PDB entry 1YRC | X-ray diffraction, 1.40 A resolution | chain A

== Chain A ==
Protein: Cytochrome P450-cam
Source organism: Pseudomonas putida
Notes: EC 1.14.15.1
UniProtKB: P00183 (CPXA_PSEPU); numbering as in UniProt (aligned over 1-414)
Sequence (414 residues; row label = number of the first residue in the row):
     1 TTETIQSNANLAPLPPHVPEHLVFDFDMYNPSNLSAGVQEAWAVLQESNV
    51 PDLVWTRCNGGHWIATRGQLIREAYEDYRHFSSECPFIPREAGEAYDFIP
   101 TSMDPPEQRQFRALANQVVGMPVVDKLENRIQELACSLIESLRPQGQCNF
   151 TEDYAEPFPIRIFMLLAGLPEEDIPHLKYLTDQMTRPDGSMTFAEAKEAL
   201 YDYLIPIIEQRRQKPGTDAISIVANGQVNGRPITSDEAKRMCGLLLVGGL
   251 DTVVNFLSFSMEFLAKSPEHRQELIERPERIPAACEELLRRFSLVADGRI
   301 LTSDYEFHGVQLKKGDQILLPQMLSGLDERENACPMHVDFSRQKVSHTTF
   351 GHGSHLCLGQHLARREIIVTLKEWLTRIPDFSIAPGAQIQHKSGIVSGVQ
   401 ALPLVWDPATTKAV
Not modelled in the structure: 1-9
Metal / ion sites: K+: Glu84, Gly93, Glu94, Tyr96; heme Fe near Cys357 (its only coordinating residue here)
Small-molecule neighbours:
  - camphor (CAM): Phe87, Tyr96, Phe98, Thr101, Thr185, Leu244, Val247, Gly248, Thr252, Val295, Asp297, Ile395, Val396
  - heme (HEM): Tyr75, Pro100, Thr101, Gln108, Arg112, Val119, Phe163, Leu244, Leu245, Gly248, Gly249, Thr252, Val253, Phe256, Leu294, Val295, Asp297, Arg299, Gln322, Thr349, Phe350, Gly351, Ser354, His355, Leu356, Cys357, Leu358, Gly359, Leu362, Ala363

== In short ==
Ligands of chain A: heme and camphor. The K+ site is built by Glu84, Gly93, Glu94 and Tyr96.
Chain A is Cytochrome P450-cam (Pseudomonas putida); the structure, X-ray Crystal Structure of hydrogenated
Cytochrome P450cam, was determined by X-ray diffraction (same publication as 1YRD).
